Entry 1R87 (X-ray diffraction, 1.67 A resolution); this record covers chain A.

[Chain A]
Name: Endo-1,4-beta-xylanase
From: Geobacillus stearothermophilus
Notes: EC 3.2.1.8
UniProt: P40943 (XYN1_BACST); residues 1-379 here correspond to UniProt positions 29-407 (UniProt number = residue number + 28)
Amino-acid sequence (379 residues; row label = number of the first residue in the row):
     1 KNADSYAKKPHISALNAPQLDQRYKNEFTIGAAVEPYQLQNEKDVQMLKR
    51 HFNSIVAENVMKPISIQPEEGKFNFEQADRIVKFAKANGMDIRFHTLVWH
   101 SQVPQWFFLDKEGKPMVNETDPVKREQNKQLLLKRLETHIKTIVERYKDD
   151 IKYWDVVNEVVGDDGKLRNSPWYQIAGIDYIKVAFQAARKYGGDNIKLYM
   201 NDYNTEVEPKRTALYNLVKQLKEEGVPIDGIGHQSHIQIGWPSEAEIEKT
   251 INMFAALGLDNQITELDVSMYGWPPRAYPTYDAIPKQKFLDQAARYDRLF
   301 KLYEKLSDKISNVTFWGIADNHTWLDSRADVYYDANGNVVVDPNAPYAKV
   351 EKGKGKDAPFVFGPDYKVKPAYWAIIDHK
Not modelled in the structure: 1-8
Swiss-Prot annotation at these positions:
  - active site: Glu-159 (Proton donor), Glu-265 (Nucleophile)
Ion coordination: Zn2+ site 1: His-11, Asp-365; Zn2+ site 2 near Asp-21 (its only coordinating residue here); Zn2+ site 3: Glu-27, Ser-307, Ile-310 (together with sulfate ion); Zn2+ site 4: Glu-58, His-322; Zn2+ site 5 near Asp-282 (its only coordinating residue here); Zn2+ site 6: Asp-297, Ala-374, Asp-377, Lys-379
Reported in the primary citation:
  - binding site for beta-D-xylopyranose: Gln-102, Tyr-203, Trp-273, Trp-316, Trp-324
  - catalytic residues: Glu-159 (citing earlier work)
  - mutagenesis - E159Q: abolished catalytic activity

[Overview]
His-11 and Asp-365 form the Zn2+ site 1. The Zn2+ site 3 is built by Glu-27, Ser-307 and Ile-310. UniProt
lists active-site residues Glu-159 and Glu-265. The paper reports the catalytic residue Glu-159; E159Q
abolishes catalytic activity.
Chain A is Endo-1,4-beta-xylanase (Geobacillus stearothermophilus); the structure, Crystal structure of the
extracellular xylanase from Geobacillus stearothermophilus T-6 (XT6, monoclinic form): The complex of ..., was
determined by X-ray diffraction (same publication as 1R85).
